9JF9 - chains A and D of the 4 polymer chains in the assembly; structure by electron microscopy, 6.26 A resolution (low resolution: residue-level contacts below are approximate; hydrogen-bond / salt-bridge calls are withheld).

[Chain A]
Name: Insulin receptor
Source organism: Homo sapiens
Notes: EC 2.7.10.1
Reference sequence: P06213 (INSR_HUMAN); the construct has insertions or renumbered stretches relative to UniProt, so the offset changes along the chain: 1-655 = UniProt 28-682; 756-907 = UniProt 795-946
Amino-acid sequence (919 residues; each row starts with the number of its first residue; note: 100 numbers in that range are skipped by the numbering (no residue carries them; nothing is unmodelled there); a row labelled like 655A-655Z holds insertion residues (655A, then the next letters in order)):
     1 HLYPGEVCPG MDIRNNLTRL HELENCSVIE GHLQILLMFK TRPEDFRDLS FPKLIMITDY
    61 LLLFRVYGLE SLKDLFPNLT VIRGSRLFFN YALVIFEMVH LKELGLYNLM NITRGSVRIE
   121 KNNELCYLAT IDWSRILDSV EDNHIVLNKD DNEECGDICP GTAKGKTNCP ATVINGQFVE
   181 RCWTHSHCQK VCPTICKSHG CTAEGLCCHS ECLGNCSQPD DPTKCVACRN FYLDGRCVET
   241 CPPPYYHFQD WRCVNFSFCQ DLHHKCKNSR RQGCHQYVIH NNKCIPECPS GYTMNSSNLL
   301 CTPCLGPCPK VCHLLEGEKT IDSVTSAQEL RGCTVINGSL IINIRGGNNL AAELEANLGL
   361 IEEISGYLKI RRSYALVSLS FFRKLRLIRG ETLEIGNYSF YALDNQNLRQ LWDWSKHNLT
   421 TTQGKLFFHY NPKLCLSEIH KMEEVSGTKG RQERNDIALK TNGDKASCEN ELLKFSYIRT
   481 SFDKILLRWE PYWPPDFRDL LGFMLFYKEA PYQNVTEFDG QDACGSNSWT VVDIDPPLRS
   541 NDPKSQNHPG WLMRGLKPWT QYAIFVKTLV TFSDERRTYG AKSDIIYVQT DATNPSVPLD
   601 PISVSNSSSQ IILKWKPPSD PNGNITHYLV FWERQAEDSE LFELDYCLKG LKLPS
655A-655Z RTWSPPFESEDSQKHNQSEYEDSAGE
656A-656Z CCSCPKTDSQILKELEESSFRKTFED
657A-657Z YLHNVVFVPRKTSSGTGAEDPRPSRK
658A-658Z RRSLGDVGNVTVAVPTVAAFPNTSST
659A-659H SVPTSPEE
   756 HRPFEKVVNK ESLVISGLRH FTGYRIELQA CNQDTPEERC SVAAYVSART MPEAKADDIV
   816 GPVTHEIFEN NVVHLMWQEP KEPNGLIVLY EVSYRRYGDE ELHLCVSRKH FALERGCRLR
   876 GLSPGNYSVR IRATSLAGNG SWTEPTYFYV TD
Disordered / not traced: 161-168, 655A-655Z, 656A-656Z, 657A-657Z, 658A-658Z, 659A-659H
Disulfides: Cys8-Cys26, Cys126-Cys155, Cys159-Cys182, Cys169-Cys188, Cys192-Cys201, Cys196-Cys207, Cys208-Cys216, Cys212-Cys225, Cys228-Cys237, Cys241-Cys253, Cys259-Cys284, Cys266-Cys274, Cys288-Cys301, Cys304-Cys308, Cys312-Cys333, Cys435-Cys468, Cys647-Cys860, Cys786-Cys795
Sequence notes: conflict His144 (Tyr171 in P06213), Thr421 (Ile448 in P06213), Lys465 (Gln492 in P06213)
UniProt features mapped onto this chain:
  - region: Glu656Y, Asp656Z, Tyr657A, Leu657B, His657C, Asn657D, Val657E, Val657F, Phe657G (Insulin-binding)
  - site: Phe39 (Insulin-binding)
  - modified residue: Ser373 (Phosphoserine), Tyr374 (Phosphotyrosine), Ser380 (Phosphoserine)
  - glycosylation (N-linked (GlcNAc...) asparagine): Asn16, Asn25, Asn78, Asn111, Asn215, Asn255, Asn295, Asn337, Asn397, Asn418, Asn514, Asn606, Asn624, Asn655P, Asn658I, Asn658V, Asn881, Asn894
Reported in the primary citation:
  - conformationally variable residues (domain motion): Asp907

[Chain D]
Molecule: Aptamer A62
Source organism: Homo sapiens
Sequence (24 nucleotides; each row starts with the number of its first residue):
     1 CXXXAXGXAX GXGXCXAGXX CXGX
Modified positions: AF2 (2'-deoxy-2'-fluoroadenosine 5'-(dihydrogen phosphate)) at position 2, DUZ (5-(benzylcarbamoyl)-2'-deoxyuridine 5'-(dihydrogen phosphate)) at position 3, DUZ (5-(benzylcarbamoyl)-2'-deoxyuridine 5'-(dihydrogen phosphate)) at position 4, CFZ (2'-deoxy-2'-fluorocytidine 5'-(dihydrogen phosphate)) at position 6, CFZ (2'-deoxy-2'-fluorocytidine 5'-(dihydrogen phosphate)) at position 8, 85Y (2'-deoxy-5-{[(naphthalen-2-yl)methyl]carbamoyl}uridine 5'-(dihydrogen phosphate)) at position 10, OMG (o2'-methylguanosine-5'-monophosphate) at position 11, AF2 (2'-deoxy-2'-fluoroadenosine 5'-(dihydrogen phosphate)) at position 12, OMG (o2'-methylguanosine-5'-monophosphate) at position 13, DUZ (5-(benzylcarbamoyl)-2'-deoxyuridine 5'-(dihydrogen phosphate)) at position 14, 85Y (2'-deoxy-5-{[(naphthalen-2-yl)methyl]carbamoyl}uridine 5'-(dihydrogen phosphate)) at position 16, AF2 (2'-deoxy-2'-fluoroadenosine 5'-(dihydrogen phosphate)) at position 19, 85Y (2'-deoxy-5-{[(naphthalen-2-yl)methyl]carbamoyl}uridine 5'-(dihydrogen phosphate)) at position 20, OMC (o2'-methylycytidine-5'-monophosphate) at position 21, CFZ (2'-deoxy-2'-fluorocytidine 5'-(dihydrogen phosphate)) at position 22, DUZ (5-(benzylcarbamoyl)-2'-deoxyuridine 5'-(dihydrogen phosphate)) at position 24

[How chain A and chain D interact]
Pairs across the interface (9; chain A residue first):
  Tyr477(A) - DUZ_4(D)
  Lys484(A) - OMG_11(D)
  Lys484(A) - AF2_19(D)
  Leu486(A) - AF2_19(D)
  Arg488(A) - 85Y_20(D)
  Arg488(A) - OMC_21(D)
  Gln546(A) - 85Y_20(D)
  Leu552(A) - AF2_19(D)
  Arg554(A) - AF2_12(D)

[In short]
The interface between chain A and chain D involves 7 residues on one side and 6 on the other. From the paper:
conformational variability at Asp907(A).
Chain A is Insulin receptor and chain D is Aptamer A62, both from Homo sapiens; the structure, Human insulin
receptor bound with A62-dimer, Pseudo-arrowhead conformation, was determined by electron microscopy together
with 9JFD and 9JHS from the same study.
